Entry 2PQC (X-ray diffraction, 1.60 A resolution); this record covers chain A.

[Chain A]
Molecule: 3-phosphoshikimate 1-carboxyvinyltransferase
Organism: Agrobacterium sp
Notes: EC 2.5.1.19
UniProtKB: Q9R4E4 (AROA_AGRSC); numbering as in UniProt (aligned over 6-450)
Sequence (445 residues; row label = number of the first residue in the row):
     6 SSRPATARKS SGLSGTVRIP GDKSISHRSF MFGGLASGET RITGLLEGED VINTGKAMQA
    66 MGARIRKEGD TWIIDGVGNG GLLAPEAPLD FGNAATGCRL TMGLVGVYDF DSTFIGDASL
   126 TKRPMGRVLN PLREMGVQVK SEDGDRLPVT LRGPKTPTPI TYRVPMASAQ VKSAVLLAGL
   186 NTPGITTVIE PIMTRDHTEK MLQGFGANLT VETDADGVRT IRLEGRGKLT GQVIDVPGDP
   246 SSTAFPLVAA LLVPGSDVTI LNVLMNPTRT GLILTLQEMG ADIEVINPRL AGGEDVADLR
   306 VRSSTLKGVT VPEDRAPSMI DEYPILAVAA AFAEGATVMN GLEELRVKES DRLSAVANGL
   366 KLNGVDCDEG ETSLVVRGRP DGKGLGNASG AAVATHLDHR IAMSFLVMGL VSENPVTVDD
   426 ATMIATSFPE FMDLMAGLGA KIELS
Curated features (UniProtKB/Swiss-Prot):
  - active site: Asp326 (Proton acceptor)
  - binding site (phosphoenolpyruvate): Lys28, Arg128, Gln175, Arg357, Arg405
  - binding site (3-phosphoshikimate): Ser29, Arg33, Ser173, Ala174, Gln175, Asp326, Lys353
  - mutagenesis: Ala100 (A100G: Confers sensitivity to glyphosate allowing glyphosate to bind in its extended, inhibitory conformation)
Small-molecule neighbours: RC1 ([3R-[3a,4a,5b(R)]]-5-(1-carboxy-1-phosphonoethoxy)-4-hydroxy-3-(phosphonooxy)-1-cyclohexene-1-carboxylic acid): Lys28, Ser29, Arg33, Ala100, Thr101, Arg104, Arg128, Arg132, Ala172, Ser173, Ala174, Gln175, Arg200, Ile325, Asp326, Glu349, Lys353, Glu354, Arg357, His404, Arg405

[Overview]
Bound to chain A: compound RC1. From UniProt: active-site residue Asp326, 5 phosphoenolpyruvate-binding
residues, 7 residues binding 3-phosphoshikimate and one mutagenesis site.
Chain A is 3-phosphoshikimate 1-carboxyvinyltransferase (Agrobacterium sp); the structure, CP4 EPSPS liganded
with (R)-phosphonate tetrahedral reaction intermediate analog, was determined by X-ray diffraction (same
publication as 2PQ9, 2PQB and 2PQD).
